5L70 - chains C and D of the 4 polymer chains in the assembly; structure by X-ray diffraction, 2.20 A resolution.

Chain C (and D):
Protein: Aromatic foldamer
Notes: chain D of this document is another copy of the same molecule, construct and numbering; everything in this record applies to it too
Chain sequence (6 residues; numbered 301 to 306; the number before each row is that of its first residue):
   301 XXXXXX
Modified positions: 4SO (4-sulfamoylbenzoic acid) at position 301, A1IJ4 (4-[3-(aminomethyl)phenoxy]butylcarbamic acid) at position 302, QOL (8-azanyl-4-[2-(hydroxymethyl)-3-oxidanyl-propoxy]quinoline-2-carbaldehyde) at position 303, QVS (8-azanyl-4-oxidanyl-quinoline-2-carboxylic acid) at position 304, QUK (8-azanyl-4-(3-azanylpropoxy)quinoline-2-carboxylic acid) at position 305, QVE (8-azanyl-4-(2-hydroxy-2-oxoethyloxy)quinoline-2-carboxylic acid) at position 306
Bound ions: Zn2+ site 1: 4SO_301 (shared with 3 residues of chain A); Zn2+ site 2: QVE_306 (shared with 2 residues of chain B)

Interface between chain C and chain D:
Contacting residue pairs (8; chain C residue first):
  A1IJ4_302(C) - QOL_303(D)
  A1IJ4_302(C) - QVE_306(D)
  QOL_303(C) - A1IJ4_302(D)
  QOL_303(C) - QOL_303(D)  hydrogen bond (backbone-backbone)
  QOL_303(C) - QVS_304(D)
  QVS_304(C) - QOL_303(D)
  QVS_304(C) - QVS_304(D)
  QVE_306(C) - A1IJ4_302(D)

Overview:
The chain C/chain D interface involves 4 residues from each chain, with 1 hydrogen bond. The hydrogen-bonded
pair QOL_303(C)-QOL_303(D) is a backbone contact.
Chain C and chain D are both Aromatic foldamer; the structure, Crystal structure of human carbonic anhydrase
II in complex with a quinoline oligoamide foldamer, was determined by X-ray diffraction.
